Entry 8ASN (X-ray diffraction, 2.57 A resolution); this record covers chains C and E of the 9 polymer chains in the assembly.

[Chain C]
Protein: Tubulin alpha-1B chain
Organism: Bos taurus
Reference sequence: P81947 (TBA1B_BOVIN); numbering as in UniProt (aligned over 1-451)
Chain sequence (451 residues; each row starts with the number of its first residue):
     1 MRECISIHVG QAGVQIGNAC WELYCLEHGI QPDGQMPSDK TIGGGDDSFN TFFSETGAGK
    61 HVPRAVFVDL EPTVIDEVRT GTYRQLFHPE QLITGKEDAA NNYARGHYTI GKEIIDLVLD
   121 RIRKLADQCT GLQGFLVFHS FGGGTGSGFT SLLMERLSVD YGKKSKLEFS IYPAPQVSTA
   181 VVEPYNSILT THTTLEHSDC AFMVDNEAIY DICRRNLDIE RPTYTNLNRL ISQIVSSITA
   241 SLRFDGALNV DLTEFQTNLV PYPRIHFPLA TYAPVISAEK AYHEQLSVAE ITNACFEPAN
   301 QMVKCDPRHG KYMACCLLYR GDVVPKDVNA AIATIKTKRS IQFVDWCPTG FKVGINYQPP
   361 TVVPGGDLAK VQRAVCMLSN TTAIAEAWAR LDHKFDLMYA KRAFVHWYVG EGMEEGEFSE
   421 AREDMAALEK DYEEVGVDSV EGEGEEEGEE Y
Not modelled in the structure: 40-46, 57-58, 440-451
Residues lining bound ligands: GTP (guanosine-5'-triphosphate): Gly10, Gln11, Ala12, Gln15, Ile16, Asp69, Asp98, Ala99, Ala100, Asn101, Asn102, Ser140, Gly142, Gly143, Gly144, Thr145, Gly146, Ile171, Pro173, Val177, Ser178, Thr179, Glu183, Asn206, Tyr224, Leu227, Asn228, Ile231

[Chain E]
Protein: Stathmin-4
Organism: Rattus norvegicus
Reference sequence: P63043 (STMN4_RAT); residues 5-145 here correspond to UniProt positions 49-189 (UniProt number = residue number + 44)
Chain sequence (143 residues; each row starts with the number of its first residue):
     3 MADMEVIELN KCTSGQSWEV ILKPPSFDGV PEFNASLPRR RDPSLEEIQK KLEAAEERRK
    63 YQEAELLKHL AEKREHEREV IQKAIEENNN FIKMAKEKLA QKMESNKENR EAHLAAMLER
   123 LQEKDKHAEE VRKNKELKEE ASR
Not modelled in the structure: 3-6, 29-43, 145
Sequence notes: initiating methionine (3); expression tag (4); conflict Trp20 (Phe64 in P63043)
UniProt features mapped onto this chain:
  - modified residue: Ser46 (Phosphoserine)

[How chain C and chain E interact]
Pairs across the interface (25):
  His107(C) - Lys104(E)
  His107(C) - Met105(E)
  Tyr108(C) - Lys104(E)
  Tyr108(C) - Met105(E)  hydrophobic
  Tyr108(C) - Asn108(E)
  Thr109(C) - Arg112(E)
  Lys112(C) - Met105(E)
  Lys112(C) - Asn108(E)
  Glu155(C) - Leu101(E)
  Glu155(C) - Lys104(E)  salt bridge
  Arg156(C) - Leu101(E)
  Ser158(C) - Ile94(E)
  Val159(C) - Ile94(E)
  Gly162(C) - Ile94(E)
  Lys163(C) - Asn90(E)
  Val409(C) - His115(E)  hydrogen bond (backbone-side chain)
  Gly410(C) - Arg112(E)
  Gly410(C) - His115(E)
  Glu411(C) - Asn108(E)  hydrogen bond (backbone-side chain)
  Glu411(C) - Arg112(E)  salt bridge
  Gly412(C) - Asn108(E)  hydrogen bond (backbone-side chain)
  Gly412(C) - Asn111(E)  hydrogen bond (backbone-side chain)
  Gly412(C) - Arg112(E)
  Met413(C) - Asn108(E)
  Glu414(C) - Asn111(E)  hydrogen bond
Also at the interface, not in a pair above, chain C (19 interface residues in all): Leu152, Thr193, His197
Also at the interface, not in a pair above, chain E (13 interface residues in all): Phe93, Ala97, Lys98, Lys109

[Summary]
The interface between chain C and chain E involves 19 residues on one side and 13 on the other, with 5
hydrogen bonds and 2 salt bridges. Among the polar pairs are Glu155(C)-Lys104(E), Glu411(C)-Arg112(E) and
Val409(C)-His115(E). Ligands of chain C: GTP.
Chain C is Tubulin alpha-1B chain (Bos taurus) and chain E is Stathmin-4 (Rattus norvegicus); the structure,
Crystal structure of the apo human TTL in complex with tubulin-stathmin, was determined by X-ray diffraction.
